PDB entry 9J0W | X-ray diffraction, 2.51 A resolution | chains A and D

== Chain A (and D) ==
Protein: Aldehyde dehydrogenase
Source organism: Klebsiella pneumoniae
Notes: EC 1.2.1.3, 1.2.1.28; chain D of this document is another copy of the same molecule, construct and numbering; everything in this record applies to it too
UniProt: A0A069Q1D5 (A0A069Q1D5_PSEAI); numbering as in UniProt (aligned over 1-489)
Chain sequence (489 residues; row label = number of the first residue in the row):
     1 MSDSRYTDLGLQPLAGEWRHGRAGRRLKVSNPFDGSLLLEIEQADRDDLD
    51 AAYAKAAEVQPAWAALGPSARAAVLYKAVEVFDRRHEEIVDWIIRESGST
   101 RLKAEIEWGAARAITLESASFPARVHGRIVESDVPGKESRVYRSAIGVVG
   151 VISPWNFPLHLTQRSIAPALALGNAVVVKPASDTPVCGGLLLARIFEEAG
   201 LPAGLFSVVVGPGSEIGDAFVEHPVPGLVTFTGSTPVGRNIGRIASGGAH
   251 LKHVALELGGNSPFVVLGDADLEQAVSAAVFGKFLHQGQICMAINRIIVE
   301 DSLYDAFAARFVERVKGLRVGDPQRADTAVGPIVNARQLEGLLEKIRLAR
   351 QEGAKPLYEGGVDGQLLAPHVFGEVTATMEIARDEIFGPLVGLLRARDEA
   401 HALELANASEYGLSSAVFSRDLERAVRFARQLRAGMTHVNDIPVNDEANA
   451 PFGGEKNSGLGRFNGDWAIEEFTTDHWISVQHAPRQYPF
Disordered / not traced: 1-3 (chain D: 1-3, 489)
Construct notes: conflict Ser277 (Asn in A0A069Q1D5)
Residues lining bound ligands: NADP (NAP; NADP nicotinamide-adenine-dinucleotide phosphate): Ile152, Ser153, Pro154, Trp155, Asn156, Lys179, Pro180, Ala181, Ser182, Gly211, Pro212, Gly213, Ser214, Gly217, Asp218, Phe231, Thr232, Gly233, Ser234, Val237, Asn240, Ile241, Glu257, Leu258, Gly259, Cys291, Gln338, Glu385, Phe387

== Interface between chain A and chain D ==
Pairs across the interface - 136 pairs, chain A then chain D:
  Arg128(A) - Asp466(D)  salt bridge
  Arg128(A) - Trp467(D)
  Val130(A) - Asn449(D)
  Glu131(A) - Asn449(D)  hydrogen bond (backbone-side chain)
  Ser132(A) - Glu447(D)  hydrogen bond
  Lys137(A) - Asp441(D)  salt bridge
  Lys137(A) - Glu447(D)
  Tyr142(A) - Arg430(D)
  Arg239(A) - Gly247(D)
  Arg239(A) - Gly248(D)  hydrogen bond (side chain-backbone)
  Arg239(A) - Ala249(D)  hydrogen bond (side chain-backbone)
  Arg239(A) - Leu251(D)
  Gly242(A) - Ser246(D)
  Arg243(A) - Arg243(D)
  Arg243(A) - Gly247(D)  hydrogen bond (side chain-backbone)
  Ser246(A) - Arg239(D)
  Ser246(A) - Gly242(D)
  Ser246(A) - Arg243(D)
  Ser246(A) - Ser246(D)  hydrogen bond
  Ser246(A) - Leu460(D)
  Gly247(A) - Arg239(D)
  Gly247(A) - Arg243(D)  hydrogen bond (backbone-side chain)
  Gly248(A) - Arg239(D)  hydrogen bond (backbone-side chain)
  Ala249(A) - Arg239(D)
  Ala249(A) - Glu410(D)
  Ala249(A) - Asn457(D)  hydrogen bond (backbone-side chain)
  His250(A) - Glu410(D)  salt bridge
  His250(A) - Asn457(D)
  Leu251(A) - Arg239(D)
  Leu251(A) - Leu258(D)  hydrophobic
  Leu251(A) - Lys456(D)
  Leu251(A) - Asn457(D)  hydrogen bond (backbone-side chain)
  Lys252(A) - Leu460(D)
  His253(A) - Leu460(D)
  His253(A) - Gly461(D)
  Leu258(A) - Leu251(D)  hydrophobic
  Ala278(A) - Tyr487(D)  hydrophobic
  Phe281(A) - Tyr487(D)  hydrophobic
  Phe281(A) - Pro488(D)  hydrophobic
  Glu410(A) - His250(D)  salt bridge
  Leu422(A) - Val480(D)  hydrophobic
  Val426(A) - Arg140(D)
  Ala429(A) - His476(D)
  Arg430(A) - Tyr142(D)
  Arg430(A) - Ser144(D)  hydrogen bond
  Arg430(A) - Ile478(D)
  Leu432(A) - His476(D)
  Ala434(A) - His476(D)  hydrogen bond (backbone-side chain)
  Gly435(A) - His476(D)
  Gly435(A) - Trp477(D)  hydrogen bond (backbone-backbone)
  Met436(A) - His476(D)
  Met436(A) - Trp477(D)
  Thr437(A) - His476(D)  hydrogen bond
  Thr437(A) - Trp477(D)  hydrogen bond (backbone-backbone)
  Thr437(A) - Ile478(D)
  Thr437(A) - Ser479(D)  hydrogen bond (backbone-backbone)
  His438(A) - Trp477(D)
  His438(A) - Ser479(D)  hydrogen bond
  Val439(A) - Ser479(D)  hydrogen bond (backbone-backbone)
  Val439(A) - Gln481(D)  hydrogen bond (backbone-backbone)
  Asn440(A) - Gln481(D)
  Asp441(A) - Lys137(D)  salt bridge
  Asp441(A) - Gln481(D)
  Asp441(A) - Arg485(D)  salt bridge
  Asp441(A) - Tyr487(D)  hydrogen bond
  Ile442(A) - Arg485(D)
  Ile442(A) - Tyr487(D)  hydrophobic
  Asn445(A) - Trp477(D)
  Asn445(A) - Arg485(D)  hydrogen bond
  Glu447(A) - Ser132(D)  hydrogen bond
  Glu447(A) - Asp133(D)  hydrogen bond (side chain-backbone)
  Glu447(A) - Val134(D)
  Glu447(A) - Trp477(D)
  Asn449(A) - Val130(D)
  Asn449(A) - Glu131(D)  hydrogen bond (side chain-backbone)
  Ala450(A) - Trp477(D)  hydrophobic
  Pro451(A) - Val141(D)
  Pro451(A) - Trp477(D)
  Glu455(A) - His253(D)  salt bridge
  Glu455(A) - Thr474(D)  hydrogen bond
  Lys456(A) - Leu251(D)
  Asn457(A) - Ala249(D)  hydrogen bond (side chain-backbone)
  Asn457(A) - His250(D)
  Asn457(A) - Leu251(D)  hydrogen bond (side chain-backbone)
  Gly459(A) - His253(D)
  Leu460(A) - His253(D)
  Gly461(A) - His253(D)
  Arg462(A) - Asp475(D)
  Asp466(A) - Arg128(D)  salt bridge
  Trp467(A) - Asp475(D)  hydrogen bond
  Glu470(A) - Glu470(D)
  Thr474(A) - Glu455(D)
  Asp475(A) - Gly435(D)
  Asp475(A) - Arg462(D)  hydrogen bond (backbone-side chain)
  Asp475(A) - Trp467(D)
  His476(A) - Ala429(D)
  His476(A) - Leu432(D)
  His476(A) - Ala434(D)  hydrogen bond (side chain-backbone)
  His476(A) - Gly435(D)
  His476(A) - Met436(D)
  His476(A) - Thr437(D)  hydrogen bond
  Trp477(A) - Gly435(D)  hydrogen bond (backbone-backbone)
  Trp477(A) - Met436(D)
  Trp477(A) - Thr437(D)  hydrogen bond (backbone-backbone)
  Trp477(A) - His438(D)
  Trp477(A) - Asn445(D)
  Trp477(A) - Glu447(D)
  Trp477(A) - Ala450(D)  hydrophobic
  Trp477(A) - Pro451(D)
  Ile478(A) - Ala429(D)  hydrophobic
  Ile478(A) - Thr437(D)
  Ser479(A) - Thr437(D)  hydrogen bond (backbone-backbone)
  Ser479(A) - His438(D)  hydrogen bond
  Ser479(A) - Val439(D)  hydrogen bond (backbone-backbone)
  Val480(A) - Leu422(D)  hydrophobic
  Val480(A) - Val426(D)  hydrophobic
  Gln481(A) - Val439(D)  hydrogen bond (backbone-backbone)
  Gln481(A) - Asn440(D)
  His482(A) - Leu422(D)
  Pro484(A) - Gln274(D)
  Arg485(A) - Gln274(D)  hydrogen bond (backbone-side chain)
  Arg485(A) - Asp441(D)  salt bridge
  Arg485(A) - Ile442(D)
  Arg485(A) - Asn445(D)  hydrogen bond
  Tyr487(A) - Gln274(D)  hydrogen bond
  Tyr487(A) - Ser277(D)
  Tyr487(A) - Ala278(D)
  Tyr487(A) - Phe281(D)  hydrophobic
  Tyr487(A) - Asp441(D)  hydrogen bond
  Tyr487(A) - Ile442(D)
  Pro488(A) - Phe281(D)  hydrophobic
  Phe489(A) - Val280(D)
  Phe489(A) - Phe281(D)  hydrophobic
  Phe489(A) - Phe284(D)
  Phe489(A) - Leu285(D)
  Phe489(A) - Leu318(D)  hydrophobic
Interface residues without a listed pair, chain A (71 interface residues in all): Ser139, Val141, Gln274, Ser277, Arg433, Val444, Asp446
Interface residues without a listed pair, chain D (79 interface residues in all): Leu102, Arg143, Ile146, Gly238, Lys252, Leu256, Ala329, Asp446, Pro484

== Overview ==
The interface between chain A and chain D involves 71 residues on one side and 79 on the other, with 41
hydrogen bonds and 9 salt bridges. Polar contacts include Arg128(A)-Asp466(D), Lys137(A)-Asp441(D) and
His250(A)-Glu410(D). Bound to chain A: NADP.
Both chains are Aldehyde dehydrogenase (Klebsiella pneumoniae). Entry 9J0W (Crystal structure of a novel
aldehyde dehydrogenase from klebsiella pneumoniae in complex with coenzyme) was determined by X-ray
diffraction together with 9J0S from the same study.
